9BE6 - chains C and I of the 10 polymer chains in the assembly; structure by electron microscopy, 3.00 A resolution.

Chain C:
Protein: Histone H2A type 1
From: Homo sapiens
UniProt: P0C0S8 (H2A1_HUMAN); residues 16-118 here correspond to UniProt positions 17-119 (UniProt number = residue number + 1)
Sequence (103 residues; numbered 16 to 118; the number before each row is that of its first residue):
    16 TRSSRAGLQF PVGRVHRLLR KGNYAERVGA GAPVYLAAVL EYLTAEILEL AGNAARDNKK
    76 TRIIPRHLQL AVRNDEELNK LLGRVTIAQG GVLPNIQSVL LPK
Sequence notes: conflict Val87 (Ile88 in P0C0S8), Arg99 (Lys100 in P0C0S8), Ser113 (Ala114 in P0C0S8)
Curated features (UniProtKB/Swiss-Prot):
  - modified residue: Lys36 (N6-(2-hydroxyisobutyryl)lysine), Lys74 (N6-(2-hydroxyisobutyryl)lysine), Lys75 (N6-(2-hydroxyisobutyryl)lysine), Lys95 (N6-(2-hydroxyisobutyryl)lysine), Gln104 (N5-methylglutamine), Lys118 (N6-(2-hydroxyisobutyryl)lysine)

Chain I:
Molecule: 145-nt DNA strand
Sequence (145 nucleotides; row label = number of the first residue in the row; numbers below 1 keep their minus sign (DA-72 is residue -72)):
   -72 ATCAGAATCC CGGTGCCGAG GCCGCTCAAT TGGTCGTAGA CAGCTCTAGC ACCGCTTAAA
   -12 CGCACGTACG CGCTGTCCCC CGCGTTTTAA CCGCCAAGGG GATTACTCCC TAGTCTCCAG
    48 GCACGTGTCA GATATATACA TCGAT
Unresolved in the structure: -72 to -55

Chain C / chain I interface:
Contacting residue pairs - 8 pairs, chain C then chain I:
  Thr16(C) - DT-43(I)  phosphate contact
  Arg17(C) - DT-43(I)  salt bridge to the phosphate
  Arg20(C) - DT-42(I)  salt bridge to the phosphate
  Gly28(C) - DA-44(I)  phosphate contact
  Arg29(C) - DA-44(I)  phosphate contact
  Arg32(C) - DA-45(I)  sugar contact
  Arg32(C) - DA-44(I)  salt bridge to the phosphate
  Arg77(C) - DA-54(I)  sugar contact
Interface residues without a listed pair, chain C (8 interface residues in all): Arg42
Interface residues without a listed pair, chain I (6 interface residues in all): DA-35

Summary:
8 residues of chain C face 6 of chain I across their interface; the contacts include 3 salt bridges. Polar
pairs include Arg17(C)-DT-43(I), Arg20(C)-DT-42(I) and Arg32(C)-DA-44(I).
Chain C is Histone H2A type 1 (Homo sapiens) and chain I is a 145-nt DNA strand; the structure, Cryo-EM
structure of Human Nucleosome collected by Leginon on Krios at 3.0 Angstrom resolution, was determined by
electron microscopy.
